Entry 8YL9 (X-ray diffraction, 2.75 A resolution); this record covers chains A and B of the 3 polymer chains in the assembly.

Chain A (and B):
Molecule: Sesterbrasiliatriene synthase PbSS
Organism: Penicillium brasilianum
Notes: EC 4.2.3.-, 2.5.1.29, 2.5.1.81; chain B of this document is another copy of the same molecule, construct and numbering; everything in this record applies to it too
UniProt: A0A2Z6AQX7 (PBSS_PENBI); residues 1-352 here = UniProt positions 1-352
Sequence (352 residues; each row starts with the number of its first residue):
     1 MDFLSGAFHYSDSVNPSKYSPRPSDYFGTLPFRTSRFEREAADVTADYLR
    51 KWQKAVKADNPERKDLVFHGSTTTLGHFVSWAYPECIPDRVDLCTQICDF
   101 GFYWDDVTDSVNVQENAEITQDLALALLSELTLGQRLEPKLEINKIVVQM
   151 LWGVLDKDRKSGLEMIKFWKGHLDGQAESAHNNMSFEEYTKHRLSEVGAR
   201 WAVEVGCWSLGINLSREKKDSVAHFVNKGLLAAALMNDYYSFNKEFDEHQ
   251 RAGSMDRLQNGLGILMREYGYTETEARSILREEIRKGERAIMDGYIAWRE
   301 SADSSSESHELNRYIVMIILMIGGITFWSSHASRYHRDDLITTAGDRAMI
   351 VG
Not modelled in the structure: 1, 64-65, 133, 179-180 (chain B: 1, 339-352)
Swiss-Prot annotation at these positions:
  - motif: D105 to D109 (DDXXD 1), D238 to F246 (NSE/DTE)
  - binding site (Mg(2+)): D105, D109
  - binding site (substrate): D105, D109, R193 to E196, F242 to F246, R334, Y335
Metal / ion sites: Mg2+ site 1: D105, D109 (together with pyrophosphate); Mg2+ site 2: N237, S241, E245 (together with pyrophosphate)
Ligand contacts:
  - N-benzyl-N,N-diethylethanaminium (BTM): F78, C98, G101, F102, D105, H172, E196, V197, G198, W201, A202, R334
  - pyrophosphate (PPV): F102, D105, D106, D109, R193, V197, N237, S241, K244, E245, R334, Y335

Interface between chain A and chain B:
Contacting residue pairs - 18 pairs, chain A then chain B:
  S20(A) - Y19(B)
  S20(A) - S20(B)
  P21(A) - K18(B)
  P21(A) - Y19(B)
  R22(A) - K18(B)  hydrogen bond (backbone-backbone)
  S24(A) - K18(B)  hydrogen bond
  E38(A) - R39(B)  salt bridge
  R39(A) - D43(B)  salt bridge
  H69(A) - R36(B)
  T72(A) - R39(B)
  T73(A) - R39(B)  hydrogen bond (backbone-side chain)
  T74(A) - R39(B)
  G76(A) - R39(B)
  S333(A) - R36(B)
  R337(A) - R36(B)
  D338(A) - F8(B)  hydrogen bond (backbone-backbone)
  D338(A) - R33(B)  salt bridge
  D339(A) - F8(B)
Interface residues without a listed pair, chain A (18 interface residues in all): Y19, A42, H336
Interface residues without a listed pair, chain B (15 interface residues in all): A7, H9, D12, V14, S35, E38, L75

Summary:
18 residues of chain A face 15 of chain B across their interface, with 4 hydrogen bonds and 3 salt bridges.
Polar pairs include E38(A)-R39(B), R39(A)-D43(B) and D338(A)-R33(B). Chain A binds pyrophosphate and
N-benzyl-N,N-diethylethanaminium.
Both chains are Sesterbrasiliatriene synthase PbSS (Penicillium brasilianum). Entry 8YL9 (Crystal structures
of terpene synthases complexed with a substrate mimic) was determined by X-ray diffraction together with 8YLA
from the same study.
